Entry 2A58 (X-ray diffraction, 2.80 A resolution); this record covers chains B and C of the 5 polymer chains in the assembly.

Chain B (and C):
Molecule: 6,7-dimethyl-8-ribityllumazine synthase
Organism: Schizosaccharomyces pombe
Notes: EC 2.5.1.78; chain C of this document is another copy of the same molecule, construct and numbering; everything in this record applies to it too
UniProt: Q9UUB1 (RIB4_SCHPO); numbering as in UniProt (aligned over 1-159)
Sequence (159 residues; row label = number of the first residue in the row):
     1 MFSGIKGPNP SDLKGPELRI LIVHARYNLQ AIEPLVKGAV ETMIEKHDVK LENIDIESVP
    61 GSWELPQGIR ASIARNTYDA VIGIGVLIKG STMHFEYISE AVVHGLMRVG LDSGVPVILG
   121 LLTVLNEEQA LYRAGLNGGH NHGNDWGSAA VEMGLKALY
Unresolved in the structure: 1-12, 159
Differences from the reference sequence: engineered mutation Tyr27 (Trp in Q9UUB1)
Ligand contacts:
  - riboflavin (RBF), molecule 1: Ala25, Tyr27, Asn28, Gly61, Ser62, Trp63, Glu64, Val86, Leu87, Ile88, His94
  - riboflavin (RBF), molecule 2: Ile118, Leu119, Arg133, His142, Trp146, Ala149
Swiss-Prot annotation at these positions:
  - active site: His94 (Proton donor)
  - binding site (5-amino-6-(D-ribitylamino)uracil): Ser62 to Glu64, Val86 to Ile88, Leu119
  - binding site ((2S)-2-hydroxy-3-oxobutyl phosphate): Ser91, Thr92, Arg133
What the authors report for this chain:
  - catalytic residues: His94 (citing earlier work)

How chain B and chain C interact:
Residue-residue contacts - 42 pairs, chain B then chain C:
  Phe95(B) with Met93(C), hydrophobic
  Glu96(B) with Tyr97(C)
  Ser99(B) with Tyr97(C)
  Glu100(B) with Glu100(C)
  Val103(B) with Trp63(C); Tyr97(C); Ala101(C), hydrophobic
  His104(B) with His104(C)
  Met107(B) with Trp63(C), hydrophobic; Pro66(C), hydrophobic
  Arg108(B) with Arg108(C)
  Gly110(B) with Gln67(C)
  Leu111(B) with Gln67(C); Arg70(C), hydrogen bond (backbone-side chain); Arg108(C)
  Asp112(B) with Arg108(C), salt bridge
  Gly114(B) with Arg70(C)
  Val115(B) with Gln67(C)
  Pro116(B) with Gln67(C)
  Val117(B) with Trp63(C), hydrogen bond (backbone-side chain); Gln67(C)
  Leu119(B) with Trp63(C); Ile98(C), hydrophobic
  Thr123(B) with Thr92(C); Met93(C), hydrogen bond (backbone-backbone); His94(C), hydrogen bond (side chain-backbone); Tyr97(C)
  Val124(B) with Thr92(C)
  Leu125(B) with Ser91(C)
  Gln129(B) with Ser91(C), hydrogen bond (side chain-backbone); Thr92(C)
  Arg133(B) with Ser91(C); Thr92(C)
  Ala149(B) with Pro60(C), hydrophobic
  Glu152(B) with Arg26(C), salt bridge; Ser58(C); Val59(C); Pro60(C)
  Met153(B) with Val59(C), hydrophobic; Glu64(C); Gly68(C)
  Lys156(B) with Ser58(C)
Also at the interface, not in a pair above, chain B (29 interface residues in all): Leu106, Ile118, Leu121, Asp145
Also at the interface, not in a pair above, chain C (24 interface residues in all): Tyr27, Val102, Gly105, Val109

Overview:
Chain B and chain C form an interface of 29 and 24 residues respectively, with 5 hydrogen bonds and 2 salt
bridges. Polar pairs include Asp112(B)-Arg108(C), Glu152(B)-Arg26(C) and Leu111(B)-Arg70(C). Bound to chain B:
riboflavin. From the paper: the catalytic residue His94(B).
Chain B and chain C are both 6,7-dimethyl-8-ribityllumazine synthase (Schizosaccharomyces pombe); the
structure, Structure of 6,7-Dimethyl-8-ribityllumazine synthase from Schizosaccharomyces pombe mutant W27Y
with bound riboflavin, was determined by X-ray diffraction together with 2A57 and 2A59 from the same study.
